PDB entry 6NF2 | electron microscopy, 3.70 A resolution | chains B and G of the 24 polymer chains in the assembly

[Chain B]
Molecule: Envelope glycoprotein gp41
Source organism: Human immunodeficiency virus 1
Reference sequence: Q2N0S6 (Q2N0S6_9HIV1); residues 512-664 here correspond to UniProt positions 509-661 (UniProt number = residue number - 3)
Sequence (153 residues; numbered 512 to 664; the number before each row is that of its first residue):
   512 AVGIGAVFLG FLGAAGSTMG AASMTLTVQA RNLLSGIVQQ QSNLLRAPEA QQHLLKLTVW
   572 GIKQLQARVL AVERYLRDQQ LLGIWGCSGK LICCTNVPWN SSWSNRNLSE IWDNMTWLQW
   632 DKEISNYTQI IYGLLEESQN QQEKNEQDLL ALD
Not modelled in the structure: 548-568
Construct notes: engineered mutation Pro559 (Ile556 in Q2N0S6), Cys605 (Thr602 in Q2N0S6)
Cystine bridges: Cys598-Cys604
Covalent attachments: N-acetylglucosamine (NAG) linked to Asn611, Asn637

[Chain G]
Molecule: Envelope glycoprotein gp120
Source organism: Human immunodeficiency virus 1
Reference sequence: Q2N0S6 (Q2N0S6_9HIV1); the construct lacks a stretch of the UniProt sequence and is renumbered around it, so the offset changes along the chain: 31-141 = UniProt 30-140; 150-185 = UniProt 141-176; 187-309 = UniProt 186-308; 312-321 = UniProt 309-318; 2 more segments
Sequence (480 residues; row label = number of the first residue in the row; note: 12 numbers in that range are skipped by the numbering (no residue carries them; nothing is unmodelled there); a row labelled like 185A-185I holds insertion residues (185A, then the next letters in order)):
    31 AENLWVTVYY GVPVWKDAET TLFCASDAKA YETEKHNVWA THACVPTDPN PQEIHLENVT
    91 EEFNMWKNNM VEQMHTDIIS LWDQSLKPCV KLTPLCVTLQ CTNVTNNITD D
   150 MRGELKNCSF NMTTELRDKK QKVYSLFYRL DVVQIN
185A-185I ENQGNRSNN
   187 SNKEYRLINC NTSACTQACP KVSFEPIPIH YCAPAGFAIL KCKDKKFNGT GPCPSVSTVQ
   247 CTHGIKPVVS TQLLLNGSLA EEEVMIRSEN ITNNAKNILV QFNTPVQINC TRPNNNTRKS
   307 IRI
   312 GPGQAFYATG
  321A D
   322 IIGDIRQAHC NVSKATWNET LGKVVKQLRK HFGNNTIIRF ANSSGGDLEV TTHSFNCGGE
   382 FFYCNTSGLF NSTWISN
   400 TSVQGSNSTG SNDSITLPCR IKQIINMWQR IGQCMYAPPI QGVIRCVSNI TGLILTRDGG
   460 STNSTTETFR PGGGDMRDNW RSELYKYKVV KIEPLGVAPT RCKRRVVGRR RRR
Not modelled in the structure: 185A-185I, 400-410, 506-512
Construct notes: engineered mutation Cys201 (Ile200 in Q2N0S6), Asn332 (Thr330 in Q2N0S6), Cys433 (Ala430 in Q2N0S6), Cys501 (Ala498 in Q2N0S6), Arg509 (Glu506 in Q2N0S6), Arg510 (Lys507 in Q2N0S6), Arg512 (Ala509 in Q2N0S6)
Cystine bridges: Cys54-Cys74, Cys119-Cys205, Cys126-Cys196, Cys131-Cys157, Cys201-Cys433, Cys218-Cys247, Cys228-Cys239, Cys296-Cys331, Cys378-Cys445, Cys385-Cys418
Covalent attachments: N-acetylglucosamine (NAG) linked to Asn88, Asn133, Asn156, Asn160, Asn197, Asn234, Asn262, Asn295, Asn301, Asn355, Asn363, Asn386, Asn392, Asn448; glycan linked to Asn137, Asn276, Asn332

[Interface between chain B and chain G]
Contacting residue pairs (78):
  Phe522(B) - Thr244(G)
  Leu523(B) - Pro43(G)  hydrophobic
  Leu523(B) - Trp45(G)  hydrophobic
  Leu523(B) - Leu86(G)
  Leu523(B) - Ile491(G)  hydrophobic
  Ala526(B) - Trp45(G)  hydrophobic
  Gly527(B) - Glu87(G)
  Gly527(B) - Asn88(G)
  Leu537(B) - Tyr40(G)
  Leu537(B) - Gly41(G)
  Gln540(B) - Gly41(G)  hydrogen bond (side chain-backbone)
  Gln540(B) - Pro43(G)
  Leu544(B) - Tyr40(G)
  Leu544(B) - Gly222(G)
  Leu544(B) - Pro493(G)  hydrophobic
  Leu545(B) - Ala221(G)
  Trp571(B) - Ala73(G)
  Trp571(B) - Ser110(G)
  Trp571(B) - Leu111(G)
  Trp571(B) - Gln114(G)
  Lys574(B) - Leu52(G)  hydrogen bond (side chain-backbone)
  Gln575(B) - Phe53(G)
  Ala578(B) - Thr51(G)
  Ala582(B) - Ala221(G)
  Arg585(B) - Gly222(G)  hydrogen bond (side chain-backbone)
  Arg585(B) - Lys490(G)
  Arg585(B) - Ile491(G)  hydrogen bond (side chain-backbone)
  Tyr586(B) - Tyr40(G)
  Asp589(B) - Tyr40(G)
  Asp589(B) - Pro493(G)
  Asp589(B) - Leu494(G)
  Leu593(B) - Leu494(G)  hydrophobic
  Trp596(B) - Leu494(G)  hydrophobic
  Gly597(B) - Arg503(G)  hydrogen bond (backbone-side chain)
  Cys598(B) - Arg503(G)
  Leu602(B) - Tyr40(G)  hydrogen bond (backbone-backbone)
  Ile603(B) - Val38(G)
  Ile603(B) - Tyr39(G)  hydrophobic
  Cys604(B) - Thr37(G)
  Cys604(B) - Val38(G)  hydrophobic
  Cys604(B) - Arg503(G)  hydrogen bond
  Cys605(B) - Thr37(G)
  Cys605(B) - Cys501(G)  hydrophobic
  Cys605(B) - Arg503(G)  hydrogen bond (backbone-side chain)
  Thr606(B) - Val36(G)  hydrogen bond (side chain-backbone)
  Thr606(B) - Arg503(G)  hydrogen bond (backbone-backbone)
  Asn607(B) - Lys502(G)  hydrogen bond
  Asn607(B) - Arg503(G)  hydrogen bond (side chain-backbone)
  Val608(B) - Trp35(G)
  Val608(B) - Val36(G)  hydrogen bond (backbone-backbone)
  Pro609(B) - Leu34(G)
  Pro609(B) - Trp35(G)
  Trp610(B) - Leu34(G)  hydrogen bond (backbone-backbone)
  Trp610(B) - Val36(G)  hydrophobic
  Trp610(B) - Pro498(G)  hydrophobic
  Leu619(B) - Leu34(G)  hydrophobic
  Leu619(B) - Thr499(G)
  Leu619(B) - Arg500(G)
  Trp623(B) - Tyr39(G)
  Trp623(B) - Ala497(G)  hydrophobic
  Trp623(B) - Pro498(G)  hydrogen bond (side chain-backbone)
  Trp628(B) - Val42(G)  hydrophobic
  Trp628(B) - Pro43(G)
  Trp628(B) - Val44(G)
  Trp628(B) - Ala497(G)  hydrophobic
  Leu629(B) - Pro43(G)
  Leu629(B) - Val44(G)
  Leu629(B) - Trp45(G)  hydrophobic
  Trp631(B) - Val496(G)  hydrogen bond (side chain-backbone)
  Trp631(B) - Pro498(G)
  Asp632(B) - Val44(G)
  Asp632(B) - Lys46(G)  salt bridge
  Asp632(B) - Glu492(G)
  Ile635(B) - Val496(G)
  Ile642(B) - Val496(G)  hydrophobic
  Tyr643(B) - Leu494(G)
  Leu646(B) - Val36(G)  hydrophobic
  Leu646(B) - Val38(G)  hydrophobic
Other interface residues (no listed pair), chain B (44 interface residues in all): Ala525, Met530, Ser534, Ala541, Ser546
Other interface residues (no listed pair), chain G (48 interface residues in all): Ile84, Val89, Glu91, Gln103, Asp107, Pro220, Ala224, Gly495, Arg504

[In short]
Chain B and chain G form an interface of 44 and 48 residues respectively; the contacts include 16 hydrogen
bonds and 1 salt bridge. Polar contacts include Asp632(B)-Lys46(G), Gln540(B)-Gly41(G) and Lys574(B)-Leu52(G).
N-acetylglucosamine is covalently linked to Asn611(B) and Asn637(B).
Chain B is Envelope glycoprotein gp41 and chain G is Envelope glycoprotein gp120, both from Human
immunodeficiency virus 1; the structure, Cryo-EM structure of vaccine-elicited antibody 0PV-c.01 in complex
with HIV-1 Env BG505 DS-SOSIP and antibodies VRC03 ..., was determined by electron microscopy together with
6MPH, 6MQC, 6MQE, 6MQM, 6MQR, 6N16 and 4 further entries from the same study.
